PDB entry 7VMF | X-ray diffraction, 1.32 A resolution | chains A and B of the 5 polymer chains in the assembly

== Chain A (and B) ==
Protein: Histone deacetylase HDT2
Source organism: Arabidopsis thaliana
Notes: chain B of this document is another copy of the same molecule, construct and numbering; everything in this record applies to it too
UniProt: Q56WH4 (HDT2_ARATH); residues 1-95 here = UniProt positions 1-95
Amino-acid sequence (96 residues; each row starts with the number of its first residue):
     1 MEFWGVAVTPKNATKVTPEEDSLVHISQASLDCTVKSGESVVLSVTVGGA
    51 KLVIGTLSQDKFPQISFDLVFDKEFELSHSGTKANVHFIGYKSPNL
Sequence notes: expression tag (96)
Reported in the primary citation:
  - catalytic residues: His-25 (citing earlier work)
  - catalytic residues: Ser-27

== How chain A and chain B interact ==
Residue-residue contacts (34; chain A residue first):
  Leu-23(A) / Met-1(B)  hydrophobic
  Val-47(A) / Phe-3(B)  hydrophobic
  Leu-52(A) / Gly-5(B)
  Leu-52(A) / His-87(B)
  Leu-52(A) / Ile-89(B)  hydrophobic
  Val-53(A) / Ser-30(B)
  Val-53(A) / Leu-31(B)
  Val-53(A) / Asp-32(B)
  Val-53(A) / His-87(B)  hydrogen bond (backbone-side chain)
  Val-53(A) / Ile-89(B)
  Ile-54(A) / Gln-28(B)  hydrogen bond (backbone-side chain)
  Ile-54(A) / Ser-30(B)  hydrogen bond (backbone-side chain)
  Ile-54(A) / Ile-89(B)  hydrophobic
  Gly-55(A) / Ser-30(B)
  Gly-55(A) / Gln-64(B)
  Thr-56(A) / Gln-64(B)  hydrogen bond (backbone-side chain)
  Phe-62(A) / Asp-60(B)
  Phe-62(A) / Lys-61(B)
  Phe-62(A) / Pro-63(B)
  Ile-65(A) / Gln-64(B)
  Ser-66(A) / Ser-66(B)  hydrogen bond (backbone-side chain)
  Phe-67(A) / Gln-28(B)
  Asp-68(A) / His-25(B)
  Asp-68(A) / Ser-27(B)  hydrogen bond (backbone-side chain)
  Asp-68(A) / Tyr-91(B)  hydrogen bond
  Leu-69(A) / Gln-28(B)
  Leu-69(A) / Ile-89(B)  hydrophobic
  Val-70(A) / Phe-3(B)
  Val-70(A) / Tyr-91(B)  hydrophobic
  Phe-71(A) / Phe-3(B)  hydrophobic
  Asp-72(A) / Met-1(B)
  Asp-72(A) / Glu-2(B)
  Asp-72(A) / Phe-3(B)  hydrogen bond (side chain-backbone)
  Asn-95(A) / Met-1(B)  hydrogen bond (side chain-backbone)
Other interface residues (no listed pair), chain A (19 interface residues in all): Val-45, Lys-51
Other interface residues (no listed pair), chain B (21 interface residues in all): Val-6, Ala-7, Gly-90

== Summary ==
19 residues of chain A face 21 of chain B across their interface, with 9 hydrogen bonds. Polar contacts
include Val-53(A)/His-87(B), Ile-54(A)/Gln-28(B) and Ile-54(A)/Ser-30(B). From the paper: catalytic residues
His-25(A) and Ser-27(A).
Chain A and chain B are both Histone deacetylase HDT2 (Arabidopsis thaliana); the structure, Crystal structure
of Arabidopsis thaliana HDT2, was determined by X-ray diffraction together with 7VMH, 7VMI and 7VRR from the
same study.
